Entry 8PU0 (electron microscopy, 4.25 A resolution (low resolution: residue-level contacts below are approximate; hydrogen-bond / salt-bridge calls are withheld)); this record covers chains B and C of the 5 polymer chains in the assembly.

== Chain B ==
Name: Elongator complex protein 2
From: Homo sapiens
Reference sequence: Q6IA86 (ELP2_HUMAN); residue numbers follow UniProt; this construct covers 1-826
Amino-acid sequence (826 residues; row label = number of the first residue in the row):
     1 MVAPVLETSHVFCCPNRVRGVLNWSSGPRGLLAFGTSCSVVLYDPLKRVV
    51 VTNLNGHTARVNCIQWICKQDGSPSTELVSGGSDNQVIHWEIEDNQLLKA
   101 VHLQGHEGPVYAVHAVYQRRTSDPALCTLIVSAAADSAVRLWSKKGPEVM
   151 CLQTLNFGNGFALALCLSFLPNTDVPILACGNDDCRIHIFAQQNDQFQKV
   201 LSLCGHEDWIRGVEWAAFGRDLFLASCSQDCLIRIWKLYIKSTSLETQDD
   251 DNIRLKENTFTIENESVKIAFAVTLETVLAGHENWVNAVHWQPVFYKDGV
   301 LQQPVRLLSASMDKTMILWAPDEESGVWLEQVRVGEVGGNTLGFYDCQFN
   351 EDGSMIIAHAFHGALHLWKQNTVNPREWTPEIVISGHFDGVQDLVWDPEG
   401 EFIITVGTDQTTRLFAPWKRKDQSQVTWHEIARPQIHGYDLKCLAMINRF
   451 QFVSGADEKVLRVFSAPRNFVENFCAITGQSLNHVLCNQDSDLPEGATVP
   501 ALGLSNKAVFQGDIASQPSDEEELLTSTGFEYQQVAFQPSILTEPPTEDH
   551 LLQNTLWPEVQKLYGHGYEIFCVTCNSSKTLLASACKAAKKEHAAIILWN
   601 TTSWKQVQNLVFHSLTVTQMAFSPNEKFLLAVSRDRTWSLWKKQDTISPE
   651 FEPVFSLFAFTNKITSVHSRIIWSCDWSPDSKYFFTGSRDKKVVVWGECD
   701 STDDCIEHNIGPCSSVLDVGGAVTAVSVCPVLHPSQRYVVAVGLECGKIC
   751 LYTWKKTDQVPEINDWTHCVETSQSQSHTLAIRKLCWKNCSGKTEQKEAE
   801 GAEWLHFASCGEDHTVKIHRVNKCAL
Disordered / not traced: 1-4, 120-125, 242-252, 336-343, 421-425, 480-544, 588-593, 646-651, 697-710, 758-766, 791-804, 826
Curated features (UniProtKB/Swiss-Prot):
  - natural variant: H206 (H206R: In MRT58; uncertain significance), R462 (R462W: In MRT58; uncertain significance)
  - mutagenesis: M1 to R17 (Abolishes interaction with ELP1 and ELP3), R634 (R634A: No effect on interaction with ELP1 or ELP3; when associated with A-636, A-670 and A-689), R636 (R636A: No effect on interaction with ELP1 or ELP3; when associated with A-634, A-670 and A-689), R670 (R670A: No effect on interaction with ELP1 or ELP3; when associated with A-634, A-636 and A-689), R689 (R689A: No effect on interaction with ELP1 or ELP3; when associated with A-634, A-636 and A-670)

== Chain C ==
Name: Elongator complex protein 3
From: Homo sapiens
Notes: EC 2.3.1.-
Reference sequence: Q9H9T3 (ELP3_HUMAN); numbering as in UniProt (aligned over 1-547)
Amino-acid sequence (581 residues; each row starts with the number of its first residue):
     1 MRQKRKGDLSPAELMMLTIGDVIKQLIEAHEQGKDIDLNKVKTKTAAKYG
    51 LSAQPRLVDIIAAVPPQYRKVLMPKLKAKPIRTASGIAVVAVMCKPHRCP
   101 HISFTGNICVYCPGGPDSDFEYSTQSYTGYEPTSMRAIRARYDPFLQTRH
   151 RIEQLKQLGHSVDKVEFIVMGGTFMALPEEYRDYFIRNLHDALSGHTSNN
   201 IYEAVKYSERSLTKCIGITIETRPDYCMKRHLSDMLTYGCTRLEIGVQSV
   251 YEDVARDTNRGHTVKAVCESFHLAKDSGFKVVAHMMPDLPNVGLERDIEQ
   301 FTEFFENPAFRPDGLKLYPTLVIRGTGLYELWKSGRYKSYSPSDLVELVA
   351 RILALVPPWTRVYRVQRDIPMPLVSSGVEHGNLRELALARMKDLGIQCRD
   401 VRTREVGIQEIHHKVRPYQVELVRRDYVANGGWETFLSYEDPDQDILIGL
   451 LRLRKCSEETFRFELGGGVSIVRELHVYGSVVPVSSRDPTKFQHQGFGML
   501 LMEEAERIAREEHGSGKIAVISGVGTRNYYRKIGYRLQGPYMVKMLKGLE
   551 GSAWSHPQFEKGGGSGGGSGGSAWSHPQFEK
Disordered / not traced: 1-9, 548-581
Construct notes: expression tag (548-581)
Bound ions: 4Fe-4S cluster Fe: C99, C109, C112 (together with methionine)
Ligand contacts:
  - 5'-deoxyadenosine (5AD): Y111, P113, S126, G246, Q248, R260, H284, M286, Y318, P319, L321, I323, R367
  - desulfo-coenzyme A (DCA): I87, K164, K214, I216, H476, V477, V484, R487, Q493, H494, Q495, G496, F497, G498, M499, S522, G523, T526, N528, Y529, Y530, K532
  - methionine (MET): S126, G172, E221, T222, R223, I245, R260
  - 4Fe-4S cluster (SF4): C99, H101, I108, C109, C112, Q125, S126, G172, R223, R260
Curated features (UniProtKB/Swiss-Prot):
  - binding site ([4Fe-4S] cluster): C99, C109, C112
  - binding site (acetyl-CoA): K164, E474 to V477, F497 to M499, Y530
  - modified residue: S161 (Phosphoserine), Y202 (Phosphotyrosine), K229 (N6-methyllysine), Y251 (Phosphotyrosine)
  - mutagenesis: Y202 (Y202E/F: Substantial reduction in tyrosine phosphorylation), Y207 (Y207F: No effect on tyrosine phosphorylation), Y251 (Y251F: Small reduction in tyrosine phosphorylation), Y318 (Y318F: No effect on tyrosine phosphorylation), Y329 (Y329F: No effect on tyrosine phosphorylation), Y427 (Y427F: No effect on tyrosine phosphorylation)
From the paper describing this entry:
  - binding site for desulfo-coenzyme A: V477 to F497
  - 4Fe-4S cluster coordination: C99, C109, C112
  - mutagenesis - K164A, K280A, Y363A, E474A, H476A: unchanged binding to tRNA Gln
  - mutagenesis - R361A, R364A, Y529A/Y530A (94.7 +/- 5.2 nM): decreased binding to tRNA Gln
  - catalytic residues: K280, K316, Y318, Y363, E474, Y478, Y529, Y530 (proposed by the authors, not directly observed)
  - post-translational modification sites: K280, K316, Y318 (proposed by the authors, not directly observed)
  - disease-associated variants - R242K, R402T: unchanged binding to tRNA Gln
  - disease-associated variants - I298S, D443N, R454K, R473K: decreased stability

== Chain B / chain C interface ==
Pairs across the interface - 23 pairs, chain B then chain C:
  R17(B) with T197(C)
  V18(B) with T197(C)
  R19(B) with G195(C)
  R60(B) with T197(C); S198(C); N199(C)
  S83(B) with N199(C)
  P109(B) with N199(C)
  Y111(B) with N199(C)
  N159(B) with R210(C)
  G160(B) with R210(C)
  F161(B) with Y207(C)
  D183(B) with R210(C)
  W209(B) with S194(C); R210(C); S211(C)
  W285(B) with R149(C)
  F361(B) with F145(C)
  G438(B) with Y122(C)
  Y439(B) with P96(C)
  K459(B) with R98(C); D117(C)
  K562(B) with E121(C)
Interface residues without a listed pair, chain B (23 interface residues in all): A135, R211, E458, G567, Y568
Interface residues without a listed pair, chain C (20 interface residues in all): K95, Y142, E203, K206, L212

== Overview ==
Chain B and chain C form an interface of 23 and 20 residues respectively. Ligands of chain C: desulfo-coenzyme
A, 4Fe-4S cluster, 5'-deoxyadenosine and methionine. The paper reports catalytic residues K280(C), K316(C) and
Y318(C) among others; I298S, D443N and R454K of chain C, among others, reduce stability; 14 substitutions were
tested in all.
Chain B is Elongator complex protein 2 and chain C is Elongator complex protein 3, both from Homo sapiens; the
structure, Cryo-EM structure of human Elp123 in complex with tRNA, desulpho-CoA, 5'-deoxyadenosine and
methionine, was determined by electron microscopy together with 8PTX, 8PTY and 8PTZ from the same study.
